9BGQ - chains A and B of the 7 polymer chains in the assembly; structure by electron microscopy, 3.21 A resolution.

Chain A (and B):
Molecule: Mechanosensitive ion channel MscS domain-containing protein
Source organism: Trypanosoma cruzi
Notes: chain B of this document is another copy of the same molecule, construct and numbering; everything in this record applies to it too
Reference sequence: A0A7J6YIJ5 (A0A7J6YIJ5_TRYCR); residues 1-165 here correspond to UniProt positions 50-214 (UniProt number = residue number + 49)
Sequence (174 residues; row label = number of the first residue in the row):
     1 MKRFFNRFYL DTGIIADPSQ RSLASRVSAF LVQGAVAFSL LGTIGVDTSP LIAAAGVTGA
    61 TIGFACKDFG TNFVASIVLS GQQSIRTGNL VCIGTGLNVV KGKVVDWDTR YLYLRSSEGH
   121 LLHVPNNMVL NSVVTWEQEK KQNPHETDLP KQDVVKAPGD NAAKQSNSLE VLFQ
Unresolved in the structure: 138-174
Construct notes: expression tag (166-174)

Interface between chain A and chain B:
Residue-residue contacts (43; chain A residue first):
  Ala35(A) - Pro50(B)
  Ala35(A) - Leu51(B)
  Phe38(A) - Pro50(B)  hydrophobic
  Ser39(A) - Val46(B)
  Ser39(A) - Asp47(B)  hydrogen bond (side chain-backbone)
  Ser39(A) - Pro50(B)
  Ser39(A) - Leu51(B)
  Gly42(A) - Asp47(B)
  Thr43(A) - Val46(B)
  Thr43(A) - Asp47(B)  hydrogen bond (side chain-backbone)
  Thr48(A) - Asp47(B)
  Ile52(A) - Pro50(B)  hydrophobic
  Ile52(A) - Ala53(B)  hydrophobic
  Lys67(A) - Phe64(B)
  Val74(A) - Ala65(B)  hydrophobic
  Val78(A) - Arg110(B)
  Gln82(A) - Arg110(B)  hydrogen bond
  Gln82(A) - Tyr111(B)
  Gln82(A) - Tyr113(B)
  Ser84(A) - His123(B)  hydrogen bond
  Thr95(A) - Asn98(B)  hydrogen bond (backbone-side chain)
  Thr95(A) - Val100(B)
  Asn127(A) - Asp68(B)
  Val129(A) - Tyr111(B)  hydrogen bond (backbone-side chain)
  Leu130(A) - Tyr111(B)
  Leu130(A) - Pro125(B)
  Asn131(A) - Asp68(B)  hydrogen bond
  Ser132(A) - His123(B)
  Ser132(A) - Pro125(B)
  Val133(A) - Val100(B)  hydrophobic
  Val133(A) - His123(B)
  Val133(A) - Met128(B)  hydrophobic
  Val134(A) - Tyr111(B)
  Val134(A) - Leu121(B)
  Val134(A) - Leu122(B)
  Val134(A) - His123(B)  hydrogen bond (backbone-backbone)
  Thr135(A) - His120(B)
  Thr135(A) - Leu121(B)
  Thr135(A) - Leu122(B)
  Trp136(A) - His120(B)
  Trp136(A) - Leu121(B)  hydrogen bond (backbone-backbone)
  Trp136(A) - His123(B)
  Glu137(A) - His120(B)  salt bridge
Interface residues without a listed pair, chain A (28 interface residues in all): Val36, Gly70, Thr71, Leu79, Gly96
Interface residues without a listed pair, chain B (26 interface residues in all): Gly45, Ala54, Cys66, Phe69, Leu97, Val99, Val124

Summary:
Chain A and chain B form an interface of 28 and 26 residues respectively; the contacts include 9 hydrogen
bonds and 1 salt bridge. Among the polar pairs are Glu137(A)-His120(B), Ser39(A)-Asp47(B) and
Thr43(A)-Asp47(B).
Both chains are Mechanosensitive ion channel MscS domain-containing protein (Trypanosoma cruzi). Entry 9BGQ
(Cryo-EM structure of Trypanosoma cruzi MscS) was determined by electron microscopy together with 9BGS, 9BGT
and 9BGU from the same study.
